7NLC - chains A and B; structure by X-ray diffraction, 1.40 A resolution.

# Chain A
Name: Tsg101 UEV domain
From: Homo sapiens
UniProt: Q99816 (TS101_HUMAN); residues 3-147 here correspond to UniProt positions 1-145 (UniProt number = residue number - 2)
Sequence (147 residues; row label = number of the first residue in the row):
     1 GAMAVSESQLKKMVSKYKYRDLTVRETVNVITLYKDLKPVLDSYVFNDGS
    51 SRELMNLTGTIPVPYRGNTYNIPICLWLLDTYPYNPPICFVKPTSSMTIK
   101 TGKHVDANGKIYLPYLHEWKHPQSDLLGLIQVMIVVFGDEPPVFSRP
Not modelled in the structure: 1-3
Differences from the reference sequence: expression tag (1-2)
Curated features (UniProtKB/Swiss-Prot):
  - modified residue: Ala-4 (N-acetylalanine)

# Chain B
Name: Protein ORF3
UniProt: E9N3C1 (E9N3C1_HEV); residues 1-10 here correspond to UniProt positions 93-102 (UniProt number = residue number + 92)
Sequence (10 residues; each row starts with the number of its first residue):
     1 TSPSAPPLPP

# Interface between chain A and chain B
Pairs across the interface (28; chain A residue first):
  Asp-36(A) with Thr-1(B), hydrogen bond (side chain-backbone)
  Thr-60(A) with Pro-3(B)
  Tyr-65(A) with Pro-6(B), hydrophobic
  Tyr-70(A) with Ser-4(B); Ala-5(B); Pro-6(B)
  Asn-71(A) with Thr-1(B); Ser-2(B), hydrogen bond (side chain-backbone); Pro-3(B); Ser-4(B), hydrogen bond (backbone-side chain)
  Ile-72(A) with Ser-4(B)
  Thr-94(A) with Pro-3(B)
  Met-97(A) with Pro-3(B); Ser-4(B); Ala-5(B), hydrophobic
  Pro-141(A) with Pro-6(B), hydrophobic
  Val-143(A) with Ala-5(B); Pro-6(B)
  Phe-144(A) with Ala-5(B); Pro-6(B); Pro-7(B); Leu-8(B), hydrophobic
  Ser-145(A) with Ala-5(B), hydrogen bond (side chain-backbone); Pro-6(B), hydrogen bond (backbone-backbone); Pro-7(B); Leu-8(B), hydrogen bond (backbone-backbone)
  Arg-146(A) with Pro-7(B)
  Pro-147(A) with Leu-8(B)
Other interface residues (no listed pair), chain A (17 interface residues in all): Thr-69, Pro-73, Thr-98
Other interface residues (no listed pair), chain B (10 interface residues in all): Pro-9, Pro-10

# Overview
Chain A and chain B form an interface of 17 and 10 residues respectively, with 6 hydrogen bonds. Polar pairs
include Asp-36(A)/Thr-1(B), Asn-71(A)/Ser-2(B) and Asn-71(A)/Ser-4(B).
Here chain A is Tsg101 UEV domain (Homo sapiens) and chain B is Protein ORF3. Entry 7NLC (Crystallographic
structure of human Tsg101 UEV domain in complex with a HEV ORF3 peptide) was determined by X-ray diffraction.
